Entry 7XKH (electron microscopy, 3.10 A resolution); this record covers chains G and H of the 8 polymer chains in the assembly.

== Chain G ==
Molecule: ATP synthase gamma chain
From: Bacillus sp. PS3
Reference sequence: A0A0M4TPJ7 (A0A0M4TPJ7_BACP3); residues 1-285 here = UniProt positions 1-285
Chain sequence (285 residues; row label = number of the first residue in the row):
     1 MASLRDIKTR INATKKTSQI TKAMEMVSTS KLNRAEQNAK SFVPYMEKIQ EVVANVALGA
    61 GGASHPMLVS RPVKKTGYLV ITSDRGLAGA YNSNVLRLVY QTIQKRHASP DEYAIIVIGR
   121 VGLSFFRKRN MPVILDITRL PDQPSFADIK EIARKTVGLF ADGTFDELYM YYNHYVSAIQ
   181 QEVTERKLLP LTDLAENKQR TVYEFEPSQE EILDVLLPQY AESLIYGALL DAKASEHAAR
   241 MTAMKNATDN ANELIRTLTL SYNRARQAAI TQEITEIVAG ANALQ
Unresolved in the structure: 1, 285

== Chain H ==
Molecule: ATP synthase epsilon chain
From: Bacillus sp. PS3
Reference sequence: A0A0M5MQR7 (A0A0M5MQR7_BACP3); numbering as in UniProt (aligned over 1-133)
Chain sequence (133 residues; numbered 1 to 133; the number before each row is that of its first residue):
     1 MKTIHVSVVT PDGPVYEDDV EMVSVKAKSG ELGILPGHIP LVAPLEISAA RLKKGGKTQY
    61 IAVSGGFLEV RPDKVTILAQ AAERAEDIDV LRAKAAKERA ERRLQSQQDD IDFKRAELAL
   121 KRAMNRLSVA EMK
Unresolved in the structure: 1-3, 133

== Chain G / chain H interface ==
Residue-residue contacts (37; chain G residue first):
  Ala2(G) with Met132(H), hydrophobic
  Arg10(G) with Leu127(H), hydrogen bond (side chain-backbone); Ala130(H), hydrogen bond (side chain-backbone); Met132(H)
  Ala13(G) with Leu127(H), hydrophobic
  Ile20(G) with Ala123(H), hydrophobic
  Met24(G) with Ala116(H); Leu120(H), hydrophobic
  Phe42(G) with Pro11(H)
  Tyr45(G) with Pro11(H); Ala79(H)
  Lys48(G) with Leu78(H)
  Ile49(G) with Leu78(H), hydrophobic
  Arg85(G) with Phe113(H)
  Arg139(G) with Ser106(H), hydrogen bond; Gln107(H)
  Asp142(G) with Asp109(H)
  Phe146(G) with Asp12(H); Gln80(H)
  Ala147(G) with Arg102(H)
  Lys150(G) with Gln80(H)
  Thr201(G) with Arg71(H), hydrogen bond
  Tyr203(G) with Pro40(H), hydrophobic; Val42(H), hydrophobic; Glu69(H), hydrogen bond; Arg71(H), hydrogen bond
  Glu204(G) with Pro40(H), hydrogen bond (backbone-backbone); Leu41(H); Val42(H), hydrogen bond (backbone-backbone)
  Glu206(G) with Ser29(H); Val42(H), hydrogen bond (backbone-backbone); Ala43(H); Pro44(H)
  Ile212(G) with Val42(H)
  Leu216(G) with Phe67(H), hydrophobic
  Gln219(G) with Gly65(H)
  Glu222(G) with Gln80(H)
Other interface residues (no listed pair), chain G (41 interface residues in all): Asp6, Ile7, Thr9, Thr14, Lys16, Thr17, Ser41, Glu51, Val52, Gly86, Leu87, Pro141, Val202, Phe205, Pro207, Val215, Tyr226, Arg240
Other interface residues (no listed pair), chain H (37 interface residues in all): Val9, Thr10, Gly13, Lys28, Thr76, Arg99, Arg103, Asp110, Glu117, Ala119, Glu131

== Summary ==
41 residues of chain G and 37 residues of chain H are in contact; the contacts include 9 hydrogen bonds. Polar
contacts include Arg10(G)-Leu127(H), Arg10(G)-Ala130(H) and Arg139(G)-Ser106(H).
Chain G is ATP synthase gamma chain and chain H is ATP synthase epsilon chain, both from Bacillus sp. PS3; the
structure, Nucleotide-depleted F1 domain of FoF1-ATPase from Bacillus PS3, state1, was determined by electron
microscopy (same publication as 7XKO, 7XKP, 7XKQ and 7XKR).
